4QV4 - chains H and Z of the 28 polymer chains in the assembly; structure by X-ray diffraction, 2.70 A resolution.

== Chain H ==
Protein: Proteasome subunit beta type-2
Organism: Saccharomyces cerevisiae
Notes: EC 3.4.25.1
Reference sequence: P25043 (PSB2_YEAST); residues 1-232 here correspond to UniProt positions 30-261 (UniProt number = residue number + 29)
Amino-acid sequence (232 residues; row label = number of the first residue in the row):
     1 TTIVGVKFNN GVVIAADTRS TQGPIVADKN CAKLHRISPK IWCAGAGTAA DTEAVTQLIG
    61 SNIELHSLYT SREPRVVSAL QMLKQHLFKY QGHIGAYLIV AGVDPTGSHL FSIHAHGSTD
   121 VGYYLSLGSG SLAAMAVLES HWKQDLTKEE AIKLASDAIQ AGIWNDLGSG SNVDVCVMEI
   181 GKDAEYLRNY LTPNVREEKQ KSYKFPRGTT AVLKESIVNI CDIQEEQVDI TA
Disordered / not traced: 227-232
Metal / ion sites: Mg2+: Gln91 (shared with 1 residue of chain N)
Curated features (UniProtKB/Swiss-Prot):
  - active site: Thr1 (Nucleophile)

== Chain Z ==
Protein: Proteasome subunit beta type-6
Organism: Saccharomyces cerevisiae
Notes: EC 3.4.25.1
Reference sequence: P23724 (PSB6_YEAST); residues 1-222 here correspond to UniProt positions 20-241 (UniProt number = residue number + 19)
Amino-acid sequence (222 residues; row label = number of the first residue in the row):
     1 QFNPYGDNGG TILGIAGEDF AVLAGDTRNI TDYSINSRYE PKVFDCGDNI VMSANGFAAD
    61 GDALVKRFKN SVKWYHFDHN DKKLSINSAA RNIQHLLYGK RFFPYYVHTI IAGLDEDGKG
   121 AVYSFDPVGS YEREQCRAGG AAASLIMPFL DNQVNFKNQY EPGTNGKVKK PLKYLSVEEV
   181 IKLVRDSFTS ATERHIQVGD GLEILIVTKD GVRKEFYELK RD

== Chain H / chain Z interface ==
Contacting residue pairs - 61 pairs, chain H then chain Z:
  Arg19(H) with Ile196(Z); Asp222(Z), salt bridge
  Thr21(H) with Ile196(Z)
  Pro24(H) with Arg194(Z); His195(Z); Ile196(Z), hydrogen bond (backbone-backbone)
  Ile25(H) with Arg194(Z); His195(Z)
  Val26(H) with Glu193(Z); Arg194(Z), hydrogen bond (backbone-side chain); Ile196(Z), hydrophobic
  Ala27(H) with Arg194(Z), hydrogen bond (backbone-side chain)
  Lys29(H) with Glu193(Z), salt bridge; Arg194(Z)
  Ile163(H) with Asp222(Z)
  Trp164(H) with Ile35(Z); Arg38(Z), hydrogen bond (backbone-side chain); Arg221(Z); Asp222(Z)
  Asn165(H) with Tyr33(Z); Arg38(Z)
  Asp166(H) with Tyr33(Z); Asp222(Z)
  Leu167(H) with Arg28(Z); Ile30(Z), hydrophobic; Asp32(Z); Tyr33(Z), hydrogen bond (backbone-backbone); Ile35(Z), hydrophobic; Ile196(Z)
  Gly168(H) with Tyr33(Z)
  Ser169(H) with Asp222(Z)
  Gly170(H) with Asp222(Z)
  Ser171(H) with Asp222(Z), hydrogen bond (backbone-side chain)
  Asn194(H) with Lys220(Z), hydrogen bond (backbone-side chain); Asp222(Z)
  Arg196(H) with Thr189(Z); Ser190(Z); Glu193(Z)
  Glu197(H) with Arg185(Z), salt bridge
  Lys199(H) with Asp186(Z)
  Gln200(H) with Lys182(Z); Arg185(Z), hydrogen bond; Asp186(Z), hydrogen bond (backbone-side chain)
  Lys201(H) with Glu179(Z); Asp186(Z), hydrogen bond (backbone-side chain)
  Tyr203(H) with Phe149(Z); Gln153(Z); Leu183(Z); Asp186(Z), hydrogen bond
  Phe205(H) with Asn152(Z); Gln153(Z); Gln159(Z)
  Pro206(H) with Pro162(Z), hydrophobic
  Arg207(H) with Pro162(Z)
  Gly208(H) with Pro162(Z)
  Thr209(H) with Asn158(Z); Gln159(Z); Tyr160(Z), hydrogen bond (backbone-backbone)
  Ala211(H) with Tyr160(Z), hydrophobic; Gly166(Z)
  Val212(H) with Asn165(Z)
Other interface residues (no listed pair), chain H (34 interface residues in all): Gly23, Asp28, Val195, Thr210
Other interface residues (no listed pair), chain Z (33 interface residues in all): Ser34, Leu145, Glu161, Glu218

== Overview ==
34 residues of chain H face 33 of chain Z across their interface; the contacts include 12 hydrogen bonds and 3
salt bridges. Polar contacts include Arg19(H)-Asp222(Z), Lys29(H)-Glu193(Z) and Glu197(H)-Arg185(Z). Curated
annotation (UniProt) lists active-site residue Thr1(H) on chain H.
Here chain H is Proteasome subunit beta type-2 and chain Z is Proteasome subunit beta type-6, both from
Saccharomyces cerevisiae. Entry 4QV4 (yCP beta5-M45T mutant) was determined by X-ray diffraction, deposited
together with 4QUX, 4QUY, 4QV0, 4QV1, 4QV3, 4QV5 and 42 further entries.
